PDB entry 8RQC | X-ray diffraction, 2.15 A resolution | chains A and D of the 4 polymer chains in the assembly

Chain A (and D):
Molecule: Protein cereblon
Organism: Homo sapiens
Notes: chain D of this document is another copy of the same molecule, construct and numbering; everything in this record applies to it too
Reference sequence: Q96SW2 (CRBN_HUMAN); numbering as in UniProt; present here: 41-187, 249-426
Amino-acid sequence (329 residues; each row starts with the number of its first residue; note: 58 numbers in that range are skipped by the numbering (no residue carries them; nothing is unmodelled there)):
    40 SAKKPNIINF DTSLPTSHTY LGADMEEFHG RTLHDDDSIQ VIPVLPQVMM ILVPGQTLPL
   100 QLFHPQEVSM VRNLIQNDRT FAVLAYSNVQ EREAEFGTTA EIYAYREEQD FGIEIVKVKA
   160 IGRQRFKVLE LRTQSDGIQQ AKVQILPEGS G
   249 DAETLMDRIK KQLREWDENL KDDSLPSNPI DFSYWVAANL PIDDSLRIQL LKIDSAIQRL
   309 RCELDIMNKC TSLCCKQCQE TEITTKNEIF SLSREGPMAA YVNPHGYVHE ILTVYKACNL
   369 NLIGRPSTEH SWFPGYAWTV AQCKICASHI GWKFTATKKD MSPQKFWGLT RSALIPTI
Unresolved in the structure: 40-63, 68-69, 130-131, 426 (chain D: 40-53, 68, 129, 426)
Construct notes: expression tag (40); engineered mutation I78 (Cys in Q96SW2), V92 (Ile in Q96SW2), N116 (Lys in Q96SW2), E134 (Gln in Q96SW2), W283 (Arg in Q96SW2), N287 (Cys in Q96SW2), S293 (Val in Q96SW2), D302 (Gly in Q96SW2), R342 (Leu in Q96SW2), E343 (Cys in Q96SW2), I359 (Thr in Q96SW2), I423 (Leu in Q96SW2); linker (188-190)
Metal / ion sites: Zn2+: C323, C326, C391, C394
Ligand contacts:
  - Mezigdomide (QFC), molecule 1: F102, D149, I152, I154, N351, P352, H353, E377, H378, S379, W380, F381, W386, W400, F402
  - Mezigdomide (QFC), molecule 2: D313, N316, K317
Curated features (UniProtKB/Swiss-Prot):
  - binding site (Zn(2+)): C323, C326, C391, C394
  - binding site ((S)-thalidomide): H378, W380, W386
  - natural variant: C391 (C391R: In MRT2)
  - mutagenesis: Y384 (Y384A: Abolishes thalidomide-binding without affecting DCX protein ligase complex activity; when associated with A-386), W386 (W386A: Abolishes thalidomide-binding without affecting DCX protein ligase complex activity; when associated with A-384 ...)
What the authors report for this chain:
  - binding site for Mezigdomide: F102, F150, I152, N351, P352, H353, H378, W380

How chain A and chain D interact:
Contacting residue pairs (9):
  R256(A) - G151(D)  hydrogen bond (side chain-backbone)
  S303(A) - S174(D)
  R309(A) - P104(D)
  R309(A) - Q105(D)  hydrogen bond
  R309(A) - S108(D)
  C310(A) - H103(D)
  D313(A) - H103(D)  salt bridge
  D313(A) - P104(D)
  N316(A) - I152(D)
Interface residues without a listed pair, chain A (7 interface residues in all): Q306
Interface residues without a listed pair, chain D (8 interface residues in all): F102

Summary:
The interface between chain A and chain D involves 7 residues on one side and 8 on the other; the contacts
include 2 hydrogen bonds and 1 salt bridge. Polar contacts include D313(A)-H103(D), R256(A)-G151(D) and
R309(A)-Q105(D). Chain A binds Mezigdomide. The paper reports a binding site for Mezigdomide at F102(A),
F150(A) and I152(A) among others.
Both chains are Protein cereblon (Homo sapiens). Entry 8RQC (Crystal structure of CRBN-midi in complex with
mezigdomide and IKZF1 ZF2) was determined by X-ray diffraction (same publication as 9GAO, 8RQ1, 8RQ8, 8RQ9 and
8RQA).
